PDB entry 1XI5 | electron microscopy, 12.00 A resolution (very low resolution: no residue pairs are listed; an interface is given only as per-side residue counts) | chains G and I of the 18 polymer chains in the assembly

Chain G (and I):
Name: Clathrin heavy chain
Source organism: Bos taurus
Notes: chain I of this document is another copy of the same molecule, construct and numbering; everything in this record applies to it too
UniProt: P49951 (CLH_BOVIN); residue numbers follow UniProt; this construct covers 1-1630
Amino-acid sequence (1630 residues; numbered 1 to 1630; the number before each row is that of its first residue):
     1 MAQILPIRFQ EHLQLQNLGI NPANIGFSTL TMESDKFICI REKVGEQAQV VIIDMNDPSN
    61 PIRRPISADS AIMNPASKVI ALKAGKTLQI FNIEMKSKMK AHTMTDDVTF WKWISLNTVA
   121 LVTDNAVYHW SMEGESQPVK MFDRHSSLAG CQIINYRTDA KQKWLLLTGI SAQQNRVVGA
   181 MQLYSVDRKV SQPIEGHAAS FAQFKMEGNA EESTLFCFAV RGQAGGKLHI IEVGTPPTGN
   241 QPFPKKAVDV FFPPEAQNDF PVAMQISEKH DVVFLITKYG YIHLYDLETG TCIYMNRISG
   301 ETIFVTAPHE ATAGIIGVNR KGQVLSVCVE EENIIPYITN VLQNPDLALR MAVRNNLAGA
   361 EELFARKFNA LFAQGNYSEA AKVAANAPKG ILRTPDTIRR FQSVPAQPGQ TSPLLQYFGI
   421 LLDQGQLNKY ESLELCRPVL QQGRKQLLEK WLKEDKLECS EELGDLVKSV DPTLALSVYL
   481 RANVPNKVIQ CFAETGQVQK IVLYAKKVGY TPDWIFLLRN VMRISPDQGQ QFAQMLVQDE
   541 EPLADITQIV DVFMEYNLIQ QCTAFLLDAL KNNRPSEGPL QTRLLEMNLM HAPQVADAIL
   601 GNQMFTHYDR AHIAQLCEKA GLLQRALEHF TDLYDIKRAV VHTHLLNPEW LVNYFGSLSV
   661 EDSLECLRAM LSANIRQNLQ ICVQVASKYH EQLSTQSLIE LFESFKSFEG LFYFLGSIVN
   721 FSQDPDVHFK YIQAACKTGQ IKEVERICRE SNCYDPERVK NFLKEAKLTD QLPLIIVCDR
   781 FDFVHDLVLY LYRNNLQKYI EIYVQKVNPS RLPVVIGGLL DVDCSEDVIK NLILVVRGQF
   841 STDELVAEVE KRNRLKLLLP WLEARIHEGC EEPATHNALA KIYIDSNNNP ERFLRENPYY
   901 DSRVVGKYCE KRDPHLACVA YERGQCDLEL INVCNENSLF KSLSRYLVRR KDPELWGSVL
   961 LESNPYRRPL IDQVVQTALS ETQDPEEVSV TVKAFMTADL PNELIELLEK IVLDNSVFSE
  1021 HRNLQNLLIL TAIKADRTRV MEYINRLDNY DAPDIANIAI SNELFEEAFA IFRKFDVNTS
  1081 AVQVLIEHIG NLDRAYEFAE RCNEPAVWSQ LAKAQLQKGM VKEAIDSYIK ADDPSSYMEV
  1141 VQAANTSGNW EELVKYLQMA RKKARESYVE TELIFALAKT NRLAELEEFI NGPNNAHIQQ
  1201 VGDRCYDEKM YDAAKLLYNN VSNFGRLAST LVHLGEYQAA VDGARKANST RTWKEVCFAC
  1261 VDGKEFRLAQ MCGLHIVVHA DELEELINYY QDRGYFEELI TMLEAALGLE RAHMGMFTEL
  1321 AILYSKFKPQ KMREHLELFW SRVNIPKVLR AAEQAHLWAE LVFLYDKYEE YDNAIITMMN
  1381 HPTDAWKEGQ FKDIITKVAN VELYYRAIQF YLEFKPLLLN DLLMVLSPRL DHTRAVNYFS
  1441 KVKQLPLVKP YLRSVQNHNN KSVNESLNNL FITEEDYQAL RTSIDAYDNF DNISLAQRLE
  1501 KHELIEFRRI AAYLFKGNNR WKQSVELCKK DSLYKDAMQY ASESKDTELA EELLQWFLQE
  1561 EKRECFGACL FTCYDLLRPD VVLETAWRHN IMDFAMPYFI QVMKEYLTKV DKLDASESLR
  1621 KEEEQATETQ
Swiss-Prot annotation at these positions:
  - region: A68 to D107 (WD40-like repeat 2), T302 to E330 (WD40-like repeat 7), E449 to D465 (Binding site for the uncoating ATPase, involved in lattice disassembly)
  - modified residue: A2 (N-acetylalanine), S67 (Phosphoserine), T105 (Phosphothreonine), Y184 (Phosphotyrosine), T394 (Phosphothreonine), Y634 (Phosphotyrosine), K737 (N6-succinyllysine), K856 (N6-acetyllysine), Y899 (Phosphotyrosine), S1167 (Phosphoserine), Y1206 (Phosphotyrosine), S1229 (Phosphoserine), K1441 (N6-acetyllysine), Y1477 (Phosphotyrosine), Y1487 (Phosphotyrosine), S1494 (Phosphoserine), K1501 (N6-acetyllysine)

Chain G / chain I interface:
At this resolution (12 A) residue pairs are not listed: 7 residues of chain G and 7 of chain I lie at the interface.

Summary:
Chain G and chain I each contribute 7 residues to their interface.
Chain G and chain I are both Clathrin heavy chain (Bos taurus); the structure, Clathrin D6 coat with auxilin
J-domain, was determined by electron microscopy.
